PDB entry 6UEA | electron microscopy, 3.00 A resolution | chains I and J of the 12 polymer chains in the assembly

[Chain I (and J)]
Molecule: Immunoglobulin heavy constant alpha 2
Source organism: Homo sapiens
Notes: chain J of this document is another copy of the same molecule, construct and numbering; everything in this record applies to it too
UniProt: P01877 (IGHA2_HUMAN); residues 242-472 here correspond to UniProt positions 110-340 (UniProt number = residue number - 132)
Chain sequence (245 residues; row label = number of the first residue in the row):
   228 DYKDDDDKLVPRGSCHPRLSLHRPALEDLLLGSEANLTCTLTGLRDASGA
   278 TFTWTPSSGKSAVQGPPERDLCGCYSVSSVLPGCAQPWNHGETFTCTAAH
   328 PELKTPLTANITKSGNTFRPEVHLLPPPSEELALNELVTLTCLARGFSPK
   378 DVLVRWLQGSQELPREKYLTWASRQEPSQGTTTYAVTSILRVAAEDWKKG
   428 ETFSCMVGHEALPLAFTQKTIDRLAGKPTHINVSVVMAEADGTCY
Disordered / not traced: 228-241, 455-456, 466-472 (chain J: 228-241, 460-472)
Cystine bridges: C266-C323, C369-C432
Sequence notes: expression tag (228-241); conflict L451 (Met319 in P01877)
Curated features (UniProtKB/Swiss-Prot):
  - glycosylation (N-linked (GlcNAc...) asparagine): N263, N337 (complex)

[How chain I and chain J interact]
Pairs across the interface (26; chain I residue first):
  C242(I) - C299(J)  disulfide
  C299(I) - C242(J)  disulfide
  H350(I) - P355(J)
  H350(I) - E357(J)
  L352(I) - L352(J)  hydrophobic
  L352(I) - P353(J)
  L352(I) - P355(J)
  P355(I) - H350(J)
  T368(I) - L352(J)
  R372(I) - T366(J)  hydrogen bond
  L396(I) - Q402(J)
  L396(I) - P404(J)
  W398(I) - A399(J)  hydrogen bond (side chain-backbone)
  W398(I) - R401(J)
  W398(I) - A412(J)
  W398(I) - T414(J)
  R401(I) - L396(J)
  R401(I) - T397(J)  hydrogen bond (side chain-backbone)
  R401(I) - W398(J)
  R401(I) - A399(J)
  Q402(I) - L396(J)
  P404(I) - K394(J)
  P404(I) - Y395(J)  hydrophobic
  T414(I) - W398(J)
  I416(I) - L370(J)  hydrophobic
  R418(I) - R372(J)
Interface residues without a listed pair, chain I (23 interface residues in all): L351, P353, L370, E393, K394, Y395, T397, A412
Interface residues without a listed pair, chain J (27 interface residues in all): P354, L364, T368, S400, E403, I416
Cross-chain cystine bridges: C242(I)-C299(J), C299(I)-C242(J)

[Summary]
23 residues of chain I face 27 of chain J across their interface, with 2 disulfide bonds and 3 hydrogen bonds.
Polar contacts include R372(I)-T366(J), W398(I)-A399(J) and R401(I)-T397(J).
Both chains are Immunoglobulin heavy constant alpha 2 (Homo sapiens). Entry 6UEA (Structure of pentameric sIgA
complex) was determined by electron microscopy together with 6UE7, 6UE8 and 6UE9 from the same study.
